Entry 2PW0 (X-ray diffraction, 1.57 A resolution); this record covers chains A and B.

[Chain A (and B)]
Name: PrpF methylaconitate isomerase
Organism: Shewanella oneidensis
Notes: chain B of this document is another copy of the same molecule, construct and numbering; everything in this record applies to it too
UniProt: Q8EJW4 (Q8EJW4_SHEON); numbering as in UniProt (aligned over 1-397)
Chain sequence (397 residues; row label = number of the first residue in the row):
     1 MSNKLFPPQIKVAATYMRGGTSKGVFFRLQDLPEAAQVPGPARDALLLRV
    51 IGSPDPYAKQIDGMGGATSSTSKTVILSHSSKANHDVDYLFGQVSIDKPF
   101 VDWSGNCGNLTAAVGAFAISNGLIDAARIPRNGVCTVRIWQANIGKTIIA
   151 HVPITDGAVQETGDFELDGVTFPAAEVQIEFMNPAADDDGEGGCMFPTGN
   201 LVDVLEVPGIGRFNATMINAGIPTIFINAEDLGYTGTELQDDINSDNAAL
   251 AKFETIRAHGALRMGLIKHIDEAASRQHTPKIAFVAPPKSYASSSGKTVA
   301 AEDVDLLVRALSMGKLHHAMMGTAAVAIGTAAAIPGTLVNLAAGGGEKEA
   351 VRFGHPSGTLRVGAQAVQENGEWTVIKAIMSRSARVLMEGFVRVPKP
Unresolved in the structure: 1-5, 188-193 (chain B: 1-4, 188-193, 205-212, 247-280, 312-314)
Curated features (UniProtKB/Swiss-Prot):
  - active site (Proton donor/acceptor): C107, M321
  - binding site (substrate): S22, S69 to K73, N109, K281, S312, H317, G322
  - modified residue: C107 (Cysteine sulfinic acid (-SO2H))
Residues lining bound ligands: tricarballylic acid (TRC): S22, S69, S70, K73, C107, G108, N109, H278, K281, S312, M313, H317, M320, M321, G322
From the paper describing this entry:
  - binding site for tricarballylic acid: K73, C107, K281, H317
  - catalytic residues: K73

[How chain A and chain B interact]
Pairs across the interface - 7 pairs, chain A then chain B:
  P41(A) - E34(B)
  F100(A) - P41(B)  hydrophobic
  H269(A) - D97(B)
  H269(A) - K98(B)
  H269(A) - P99(B)
  D271(A) - K98(B)
  D271(A) - P99(B)
Also at the interface, not in a pair above, chain A (5 interface residues in all): E272
Also at the interface, not in a pair above, chain B (8 interface residues in all): A35, V38, P54

[Overview]
The interface between chain A and chain B involves 5 residues on one side and 8 on the other. Ligands of chain
A: tricarballylic acid. From the paper: the catalytic residue K73(A); a binding site for tricarballylic acid
at K73(A), C107(A) and K281(A) among others.
Both chains are PrpF methylaconitate isomerase (Shewanella oneidensis). Entry 2PW0 (crystal structure of
trans-aconitate bound to methylaconitate isomerase PrpF from Shewanella oneidensis) was determined by X-ray
diffraction together with 2PVZ from the same study.
